PDB entry 8T9G | electron microscopy, 6.20 A resolution (low resolution: residue-level contacts below are approximate; hydrogen-bond / salt-bridge calls are withheld) | chains S and T of the 21 polymer chains in the assembly

[Chain S]
Name: Histone H2B 1.1
Organism: Xenopus laevis
Reference sequence: P02281 (H2B11_XENLA); residues 1-122 here correspond to UniProt positions 5-126 (UniProt number = residue number + 4)
Chain sequence (123 residues; each row starts with the number of its first residue; numbering starts at 0):
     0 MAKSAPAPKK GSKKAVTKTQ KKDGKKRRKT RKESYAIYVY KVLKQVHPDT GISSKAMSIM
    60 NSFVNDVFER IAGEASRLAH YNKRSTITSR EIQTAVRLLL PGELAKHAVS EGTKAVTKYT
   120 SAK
Unresolved in the structure: 0-26
Differences from the reference sequence: initiating methionine (0); conflict Thr29 (Ser33 in P02281)
UniProt features mapped onto this chain:
  - modified residue: Lys2 (N6-acetyllysine), Lys9 (N6-acetyllysine), Ser11 (Phosphoserine), Lys12 (N6-acetyllysine), Lys17 (N6-acetyllysine)
  - glycosylation: Ser109 (O-linked (GlcNAc) serine)
  - cross-link: Lys117 (Glycyl lysine isopeptide (Lys-Gly) (interchain with G-Cter in ubiquitin))

[Chain T]
Molecule: 215-nt DNA strand
Sequence (215 nucleotides; numbered 6 to 220; the number before each row is that of its first residue):
     6 GACTGTGTGC CCGTCAGACG CTGCGCCGCC GGCGGCCGGA GAATCCCGGT GCCGAGGCCG
    66 CCCTATTGGT CGTAGACAGC CCCAGCACCG CCTAAACGCA CGTACGCGCC GTCCCCCGCG
   126 TTTTAACCGC CAAGGGGATT ACCCCCCAGT CCCCAGGCAC GTGCCAGATA TATACATCCC
   186 GTACGCACGC ACATCATTCG ATCGGAGCTC CCGAT

[Interface between chain S and chain T]
Contacting residue pairs - 15 pairs, chain S then chain T:
  Lys28(S) - DT144(T)
  Thr29(S) - DT144(T)
  Arg30(S) - DC68(T)
  Arg30(S) - DT69(T)
  Tyr39(S) - DG61(T)
  Tyr39(S) - DG62(T)
  Gly50(S) - DG61(T)
  Ile51(S) - DG61(T)
  Ser52(S) - DA60(T)
  Ser53(S) - DA60(T)
  Arg83(S) - DG80(T)
  Arg83(S) - DA81(T)
  Ser84(S) - DA79(T)
  Ser84(S) - DG80(T)
  Thr85(S) - DG80(T)
Other interface residues (no listed pair), chain S (13 interface residues in all): Lys82, Arg89

[Summary]
Chain S and chain T form an interface of 13 and 9 residues respectively.
Chain S is Histone H2B 1.1 (Xenopus laevis) and chain T is a 215-nt DNA strand; the structure, Automethylated
PRC2 dimer bound to nucleosome, was determined by electron microscopy together with 8TAS and 8TB9 from the
same study.
